Entry 1ABY (X-ray diffraction, 2.60 A resolution); this record covers chains A and B of the 3 polymer chains in the assembly.

Chain A:
Protein: Hemoglobin
From: Homo sapiens
Notes: engineered mutation(s): CHAIN A, V1M, CHAIN B, D, V1M, N108K
UniProt: P69905 (HBA_HUMAN); residues 143-283 here correspond to UniProt positions 1-141 (UniProt number = residue number - 142)
Sequence (283 residues; numbered 1 to 283; the number before each row is that of its first residue):
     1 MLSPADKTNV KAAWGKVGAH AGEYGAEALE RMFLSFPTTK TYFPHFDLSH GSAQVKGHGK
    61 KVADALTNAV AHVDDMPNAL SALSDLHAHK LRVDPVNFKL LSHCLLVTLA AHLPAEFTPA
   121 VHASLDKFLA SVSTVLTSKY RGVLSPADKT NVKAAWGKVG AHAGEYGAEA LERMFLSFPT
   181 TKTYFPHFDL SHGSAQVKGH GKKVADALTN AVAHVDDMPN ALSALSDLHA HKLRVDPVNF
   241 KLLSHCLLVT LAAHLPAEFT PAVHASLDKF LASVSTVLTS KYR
Bound ions: heme Fe site 1: His87 (together with cyanide ion); heme Fe site 2: His229 (together with cyanide ion)
Small-molecule neighbours:
  - cyanide ion (CYN), molecule 1: Leu29, Phe43, His58, Val62, His87
  - cyanide ion (CYN), molecule 2: Leu171, Phe185, His200, Val204, His229, Leu243
  - heme (HEM), molecule 1: Met32, Thr39, Tyr42, Phe43, His45, Phe46, His58, Lys61, Val62, Ala65, Leu66, Leu83, Leu86, His87, Leu91, Val93, Asn97, Phe98, Leu101, Val132, Leu136
  - heme (HEM), molecule 2: Met174, Thr181, Tyr184, Phe185, Phe188, His200, Lys203, Val204, Ala207, Leu225, Leu228, His229, Leu233, Val235, Asn239, Phe240, Leu243, Val274, Leu278
UniProt features mapped onto this chain:
  - site: Lys203 (Not glycated)

Chain B:
Protein: Hemoglobin
From: Homo sapiens
UniProt: P68871 (HBB_HUMAN); residues 2-146 here = UniProt positions 2-146
Sequence (146 residues; numbered 1 to 146; the number before each row is that of its first residue):
     1 MHLTPEEKSA VTALWGKVNV DEVGGEALGR LLVVYPWTQR FFESFGDLST PDAVMGNPKV
    61 KAHGKKVLGA FSDGLAHLDN LKGTFATLSE LHCDKLHVDP ENFRLLGKVL VCVLAHHFGK
   121 EFTPPVQAAY QKVVAGVANA LAHKYH
Sequence notes: engineered mutation Lys108 (Asn in P68871)
Bound ions: heme Fe: His92 (together with cyanide ion)
Small-molecule neighbours:
  - cyanide ion (CYN): Leu28, Phe42, His63, Val67, His92, Leu106
  - heme (HEM): Leu31, Thr38, Phe41, Phe42, Phe45, His63, Lys66, Val67, Ala70, Leu88, Leu91, His92, Leu96, Val98, Asn102, Phe103, Leu106, Leu141

Interface between chain A and chain B:
Contacting residue pairs (51; chain A residue first):
  Arg31(A) - Phe122(B)  hydrogen bond (side chain-backbone)
  Arg31(A) - Thr123(B)
  Arg31(A) - Pro124(B)
  Arg31(A) - Gln127(B)  hydrogen bond
  Leu34(A) - Pro124(B)  hydrophobic
  Leu34(A) - Ala128(B)
  Ser35(A) - Gln127(B)  hydrogen bond
  Ser35(A) - Ala128(B)
  Ser35(A) - Gln131(B)
  Phe36(A) - Gln131(B)
  His103(A) - Lys108(B)
  His103(A) - Gln127(B)
  His103(A) - Gln131(B)  hydrogen bond
  Cys104(A) - Gln127(B)
  Val107(A) - Val111(B)  hydrophobic
  Val107(A) - Ala115(B)
  Val107(A) - Gln127(B)
  Ala110(A) - Cys112(B)
  Ala110(A) - His116(B)
  Ala111(A) - Ala115(B)
  Ala111(A) - Gly119(B)
  Pro114(A) - His116(B)  hydrogen bond (backbone-side chain)
  Phe117(A) - Arg30(B)  hydrogen bond (backbone-side chain)
  Phe117(A) - His116(B)
  Thr118(A) - Arg30(B)
  Pro119(A) - Arg30(B)
  Pro119(A) - Val34(B)
  Pro119(A) - Met55(B)  hydrophobic
  His122(A) - Arg30(B)  hydrogen bond
  His122(A) - Val34(B)
  His122(A) - Cys112(B)
  Ala123(A) - Val33(B)
  Ala123(A) - Val34(B)
  Asp126(A) - Tyr35(B)  hydrogen bond
  Pro179(A) - His146(B)
  Thr180(A) - Pro100(B)
  Lys182(A) - His146(B)  hydrogen bond (side chain-backbone)
  Thr183(A) - His97(B)
  Thr183(A) - Val98(B)
  Thr183(A) - Asp99(B)
  Thr183(A) - Tyr145(B)
  Tyr184(A) - Asp99(B)  hydrogen bond
  Pro186(A) - His97(B)
  Leu233(A) - Arg40(B)
  Arg234(A) - Trp37(B)
  Asp236(A) - Asp99(B)
  Asp236(A) - Glu101(B)
  Val238(A) - Glu101(B)
  Asn239(A) - Asp99(B)  hydrogen bond
  Tyr282(A) - Trp37(B)  hydrogen bond
  Arg283(A) - Trp37(B)
Other interface residues (no listed pair), chain A (32 interface residues in all): Glu30, Leu106, Leu113
Other interface residues (no listed pair), chain B (30 interface residues in all): Asn102, Val109, Lys120, Pro125

Summary:
32 residues of chain A face 30 of chain B across their interface, with 12 hydrogen bonds. Among the polar
pairs are Arg31(A)-Phe122(B), Arg31(A)-Gln127(B) and Ser35(A)-Gln127(B). Ligands of chain A: cyanide ion and
heme. Chain B binds cyanide ion and heme.
Chain A is Hemoglobin and chain B is Hemoglobin, both from Homo sapiens; the structure, Cyanomet RHB1.1
(recombinant hemoglobin), was determined by X-ray diffraction (same publication as 1ABW).
